Entry 8CV0 (electron microscopy, 3.10 A resolution); this record covers chains A and B.

[Chain A (and B)]
Protein: Polyketide synthase PKS13
Organism: Mycolicibacterium smegmatis MC2 155
Notes: EC 2.3.1.94; fragment: The gene for Mycobacterium smegmatis polyketide synthase 13 (Pks13) was tagged with TEV-cleavable GFP at its C-terminus and purified from its natural source with anti-GFP nanobody beads. GFP was cleaved to yield the full-length Pks13.; chain B of this document is another copy of the same molecule, construct and numbering; everything in this record applies to it too
UniProtKB: I7FMV0 (I7FMV0_MYCS2); residues 1-1816 here correspond to UniProt positions 26-1841 (UniProt number = residue number + 25)
Sequence (1816 residues; each row starts with the number of its first residue):
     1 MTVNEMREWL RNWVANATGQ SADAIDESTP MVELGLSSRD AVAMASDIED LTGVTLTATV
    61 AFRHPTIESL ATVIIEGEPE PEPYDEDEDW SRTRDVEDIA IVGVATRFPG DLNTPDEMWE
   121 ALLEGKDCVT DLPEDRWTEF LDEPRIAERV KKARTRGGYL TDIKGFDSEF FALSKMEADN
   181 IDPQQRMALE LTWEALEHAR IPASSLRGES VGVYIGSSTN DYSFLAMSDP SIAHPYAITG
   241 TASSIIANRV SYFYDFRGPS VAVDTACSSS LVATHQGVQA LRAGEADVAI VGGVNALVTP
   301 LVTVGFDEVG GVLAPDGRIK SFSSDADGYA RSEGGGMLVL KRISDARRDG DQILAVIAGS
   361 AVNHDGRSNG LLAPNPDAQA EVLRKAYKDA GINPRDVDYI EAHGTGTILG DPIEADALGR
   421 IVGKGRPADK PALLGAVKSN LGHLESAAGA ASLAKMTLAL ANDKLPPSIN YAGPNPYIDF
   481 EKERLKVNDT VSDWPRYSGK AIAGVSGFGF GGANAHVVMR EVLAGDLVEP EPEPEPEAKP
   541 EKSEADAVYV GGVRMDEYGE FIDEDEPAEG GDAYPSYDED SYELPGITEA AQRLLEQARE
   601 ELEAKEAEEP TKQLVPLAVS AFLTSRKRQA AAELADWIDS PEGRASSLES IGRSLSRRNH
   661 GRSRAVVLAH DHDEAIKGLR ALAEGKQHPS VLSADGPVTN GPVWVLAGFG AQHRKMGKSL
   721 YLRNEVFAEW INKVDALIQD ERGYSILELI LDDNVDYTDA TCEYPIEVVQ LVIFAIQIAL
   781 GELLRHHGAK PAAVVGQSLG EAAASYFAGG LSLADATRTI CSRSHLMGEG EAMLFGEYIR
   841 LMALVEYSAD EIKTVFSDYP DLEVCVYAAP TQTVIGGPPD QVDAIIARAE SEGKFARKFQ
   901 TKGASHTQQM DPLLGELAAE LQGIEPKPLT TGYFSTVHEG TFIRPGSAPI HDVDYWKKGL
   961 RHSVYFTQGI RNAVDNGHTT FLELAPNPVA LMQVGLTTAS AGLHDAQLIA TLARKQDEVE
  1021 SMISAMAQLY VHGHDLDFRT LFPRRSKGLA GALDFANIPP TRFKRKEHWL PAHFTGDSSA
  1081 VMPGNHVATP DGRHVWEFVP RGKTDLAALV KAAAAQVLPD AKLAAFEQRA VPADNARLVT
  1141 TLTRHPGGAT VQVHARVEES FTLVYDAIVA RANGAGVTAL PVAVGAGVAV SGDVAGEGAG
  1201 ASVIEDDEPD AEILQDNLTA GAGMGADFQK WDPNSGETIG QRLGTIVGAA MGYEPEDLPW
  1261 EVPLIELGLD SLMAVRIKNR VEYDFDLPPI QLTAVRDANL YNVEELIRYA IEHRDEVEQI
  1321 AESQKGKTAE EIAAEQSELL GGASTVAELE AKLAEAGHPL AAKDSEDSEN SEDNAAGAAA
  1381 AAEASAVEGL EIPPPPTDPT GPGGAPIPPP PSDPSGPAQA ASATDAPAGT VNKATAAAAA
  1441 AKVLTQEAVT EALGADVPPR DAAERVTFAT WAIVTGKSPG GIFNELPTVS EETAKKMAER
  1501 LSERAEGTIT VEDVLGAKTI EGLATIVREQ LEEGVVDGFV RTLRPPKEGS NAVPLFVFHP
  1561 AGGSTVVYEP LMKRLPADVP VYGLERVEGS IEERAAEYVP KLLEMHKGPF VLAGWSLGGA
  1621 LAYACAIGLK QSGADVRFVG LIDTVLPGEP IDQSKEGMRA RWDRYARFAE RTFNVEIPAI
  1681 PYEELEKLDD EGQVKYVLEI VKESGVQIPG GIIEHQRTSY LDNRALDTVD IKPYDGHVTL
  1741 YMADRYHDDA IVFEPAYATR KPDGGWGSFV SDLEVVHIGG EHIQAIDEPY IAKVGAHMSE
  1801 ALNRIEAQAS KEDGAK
Not modelled in the structure: 1-88, 230-232, 530-587, 1075-1816
Glycans and other covalent adducts: unknown ligand (UNL) linked to Cys267

[How chain A and chain B interact]
Residue-residue contacts (87):
  Arg94(A) with Ala283(B)
  Arg207(A) with Arg367(B)
  Asn220(A) with Asn220(B)
  Phe224(A) with Met227(B), hydrophobic
  Met227(A) with Phe224(B), hydrophobic; Met227(B), hydrophobic
  Pro235(A) with Gly305(B); Val309(B), hydrophobic
  Ile238(A) with Gly305(B)
  Ser243(A) with Asp264(B)
  Ser244(A) with Asp264(B); Ala266(B)
  Asn248(A) with His364(B); Gly511(B)
  Ser251(A) with His364(B); Gly366(B)
  Tyr252(A) with His364(B); Gly366(B); Arg367(B), hydrogen bond (backbone-side chain); Ser368(B); Gly370(B); Leu371(B), hydrophobic
  Phe253(A) with Arg367(B), hydrogen bond (backbone-side chain)
  Asp255(A) with Arg367(B)
  Phe256(A) with His364(B), hydrogen bond (backbone-side chain); Gly366(B)
  Arg257(A) with Asn363(B); His364(B); Asp365(B); Gly366(B)
  Gly258(A) with Asn363(B); His364(B), hydrogen bond (backbone-backbone)
  Pro259(A) with Val362(B), hydrophobic
  Ser260(A) with Thr265(B)
  Val261(A) with Val263(B), hydrophobic; Asp264(B); Thr265(B)
  Ala262(A) with Ala262(B); Val263(B); Asp264(B), hydrogen bond (backbone-backbone)
  Val263(A) with Val261(B), hydrophobic; Ala262(B)
  Asp264(A) with Ser243(B); Ser244(B), hydrogen bond (side chain-backbone); Ala262(B), hydrogen bond (backbone-backbone)
  Thr265(A) with Ser244(B); Ser260(B); Val261(B)
  Ala266(A) with Ser244(B)
  His275(A) with Glu285(B), salt bridge
  Gln276(A) with Gln276(B), hydrogen bond
  Gln279(A) with Glu285(B), hydrogen bond
  Glu285(A) with His275(B), salt bridge; Gln279(B), hydrogen bond; Lys385(B), hydrogen bond (backbone-side chain)
  Leu301(A) with Met227(B), hydrophobic
  Gly305(A) with Pro235(B)
  Val309(A) with Pro235(B), hydrophobic
  Val362(A) with Pro259(B), hydrophobic
  Asn363(A) with Arg257(B); Gly258(B)
  His364(A) with Asn248(B), hydrogen bond (side chain-backbone); Ser251(B), hydrogen bond (side chain-backbone); Tyr252(B); Phe256(B); Arg257(B); Gly258(B), hydrogen bond (backbone-backbone)
  Asp365(A) with Arg257(B)
  Gly366(A) with Ser251(B); Tyr252(B); Asp255(B); Phe256(B); Arg257(B)
  Arg367(A) with Arg207(B); Tyr252(B), hydrogen bond (backbone-backbone); Phe253(B), hydrogen bond (side chain-backbone); Asp255(B)
  Ser368(A) with Tyr252(B)
  Gly370(A) with Tyr252(B)
  Leu371(A) with Arg249(B); Tyr252(B)
  Lys385(A) with Glu285(B), hydrogen bond (side chain-backbone)
  Phe510(A) with Thr239(B); Ile245(B), hydrophobic
  Gly511(A) with Ile245(B); Asn248(B)
  Ala513(A) with Asn248(B)
Interface residues without a listed pair, chain A (61 interface residues in all): Arg145, Ser210, Ser223, Asp229, Thr239, Ile245, Arg249, Val272, Ala283, Val302, Phe306, Glu308, Leu372, Asn375, Gly512, Phe1074
Interface residues without a listed pair, chain B (61 interface residues in all): Arg94, Arg145, Ser210, Ser223, Asp229, Ile238, Val272, Leu301, Val302, Phe306, Glu308, Leu372, Asn375, Phe510, Gly512, Ala513, Phe1074

[Overview]
The chain A/chain B interface involves 61 residues from each chain; the contacts include 17 hydrogen bonds and
2 salt bridges. Polar pairs include His275(A)-Glu285(B), Tyr252(A)-Arg367(B) and Phe253(A)-Arg367(B).
Chain A and chain B are both Polyketide synthase PKS13 (Mycolicibacterium smegmatis MC2 155); the structure,
KS-AT domains of mycobacterial Pks13 with outward AT conformation, was determined by electron microscopy
together with 7UK4, 8CUY, 8CUZ and 8CV1 from the same study.
